PDB entry 8G1Q | X-ray diffraction, 3.73 A resolution | chains A and B of the 4 polymer chains in the assembly

== Chain A ==
Protein: Elongin-B
Organism: Homo sapiens
Reference sequence: Q15370 (ELOB_HUMAN), isoform Q15370-2; numbering as in UniProt (aligned over 1-104)
Amino-acid sequence (104 residues; each row starts with the number of its first residue):
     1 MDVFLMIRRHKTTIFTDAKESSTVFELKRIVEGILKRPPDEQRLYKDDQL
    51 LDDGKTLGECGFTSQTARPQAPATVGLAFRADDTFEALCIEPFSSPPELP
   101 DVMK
Unresolved in the structure: 22-26, 43, 79-84, 104
Swiss-Prot annotation at these positions:
  - modified residue: Met1 (N-acetylmethionine), Thr84 (Phosphothreonine)

== Chain B ==
Protein: Elongin-C
Organism: Homo sapiens
Reference sequence: Q15369 (ELOC_HUMAN); residue numbers follow UniProt; this construct covers 17-112
Amino-acid sequence (96 residues; numbered 17 to 112; the number before each row is that of its first residue):
    17 MYVKLISSDGHEFIVKREHALTSGTIKAMLSGPGQFAENETNEVNFREIP
    67 SHVLSKVCMYFTYKVRYTNSSTEIPEFPIAPEIALELLMAANFLDC
Unresolved in the structure: 20-23, 50-57

== Interface between chain A and chain B ==
Contacting residue pairs - 34 pairs, chain A then chain B:
  Met1(A) with Arg82(B)
  Phe4(A) with Arg82(B)
  Lys11(A) with Glu28(B); Phe29(B)
  Thr12(A) with Glu28(B)
  Thr13(A) with Phe29(B); Ile30(B), hydrogen bond (backbone-backbone)
  Ile14(A) with Ile30(B), hydrophobic
  Phe15(A) with Ile30(B), hydrogen bond (backbone-backbone); Ser71(B); Cys74(B), hydrophobic; Met75(B)
  Thr16(A) with Tyr18(B); Lys32(B)
  Asp17(A) with Lys32(B), salt bridge
  Ile34(A) with Tyr18(B), hydrophobic
  Pro69(A) with Met75(B); Thr78(B), hydrogen bond (backbone-side chain); Tyr79(B); Tyr83(B), hydrophobic
  Gln70(A) with Lys72(B); Tyr79(B); Pro94(B)
  Pro72(A) with Met75(B)
  Phe93(A) with Phe29(B), hydrophobic; Ser67(B)
  Ser94(A) with Pro66(B); Ser67(B), hydrogen bond (backbone-side chain); His68(B), hydrogen bond
  Ser95(A) with His68(B)
  Pro96(A) with Glu98(B)
  Pro97(A) with Glu98(B); Glu102(B)
  Leu99(A) with Leu101(B), hydrophobic
Also at the interface, not in a pair above, chain A (21 interface residues in all): Met6, Glu98
Also at the interface, not in a pair above, chain B (24 interface residues in all): Val31, Pro91, Glu92, Phe93

== In short ==
21 residues of chain A face 24 of chain B across their interface, with 5 hydrogen bonds and 1 salt bridge.
Polar contacts include Asp17(A)-Lys32(B), Pro69(A)-Thr78(B) and Ser94(A)-Ser67(B).
Here chain A is Elongin-B and chain B is Elongin-C, both from Homo sapiens. Entry 8G1Q (Co-crystal structure
of Compound 1 in complex with the bromodomain of human SMARCA4 and pVHL:ElonginC:ElonginB) was determined by
X-ray diffraction together with 8G1P from the same study.
